Entry 7SMQ (electron microscopy, 2.74 A resolution); this record covers chains A and E of the 5 polymer chains in the assembly.

Chain A:
Name: Acetylcholine receptor subunit alpha
Organism: Tetronarce californica
UniProt: P02710 (ACHA_TETCF); residues 1-437 here correspond to UniProt positions 25-461 (UniProt number = residue number + 24)
Chain sequence (437 residues; row label = number of the first residue in the row):
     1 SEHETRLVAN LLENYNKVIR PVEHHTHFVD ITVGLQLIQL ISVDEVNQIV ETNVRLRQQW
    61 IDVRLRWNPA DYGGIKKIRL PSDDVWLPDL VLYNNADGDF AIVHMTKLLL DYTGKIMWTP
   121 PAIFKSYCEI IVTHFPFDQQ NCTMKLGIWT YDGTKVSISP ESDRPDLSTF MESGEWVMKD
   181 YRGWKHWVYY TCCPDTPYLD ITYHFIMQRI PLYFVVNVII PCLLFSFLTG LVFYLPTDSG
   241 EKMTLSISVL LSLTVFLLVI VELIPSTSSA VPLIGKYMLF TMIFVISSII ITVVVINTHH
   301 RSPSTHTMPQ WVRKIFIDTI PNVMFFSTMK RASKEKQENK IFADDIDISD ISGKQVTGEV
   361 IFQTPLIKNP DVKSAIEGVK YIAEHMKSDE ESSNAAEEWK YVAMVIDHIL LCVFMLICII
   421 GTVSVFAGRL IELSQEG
Disordered / not traced: 332-369, 434-437
Cystine bridges: Cys128-Cys142, Cys192-Cys193
Covalently attached groups: glycan linked to Asn141
What the authors report for this chain:
  - binding site for cholesterol: Arg301, Phe316
  - mutagenesis - F233A (3-fold), F233A/F414A (7-fold): increased signaling in response to agonist
  - mutagenesis - F284A: unchanged signaling in response to agonist

Chain E:
Name: Acetylcholine receptor subunit gamma
Organism: Tetronarce californica
UniProt: P02714 (ACHG_TETCF); residues 1-489 here correspond to UniProt positions 18-506 (UniProt number = residue number + 17)
Chain sequence (489 residues; each row starts with the number of its first residue):
     1 ENEEGRLIEK LLGDYDKRII PAKTLDHIID VTLKLTLTNL ISLNEKEEAL TTNVWIEIQW
    61 NDYRLSWNTS EYEGIDLVRI PSELLWLPDV VLENNVDGQF EVAYYANVLV YNDGSMYWLP
   121 PAIYRSTCPI AVTYFPFDWQ NCSLVFRSQT YNAHEVNLQL SAEEGEAVEW IHIDPEDFTE
   181 NGEWTIRHRP AKKNYNWQLT KDDTDFQEII FFLIIQRKPL FYIINIIAPC VLISSLVVLV
   241 YFLPAQAGGQ KCTLSISVLL AQTIFLFLIA QKVPETSLNV PLIGKYLIFV MFVSMLIVMN
   301 CVIVLNVSLR TPNTHSLSEK IKHLFLGFLP KYLGMQLEPS EETPEKPQPR RRSSFGIMIK
   361 AEEYILKKPR SELMFEEQKD RHGLKRVNKM TSDIDIGTTV DLYKDLANFA PEIKSCVEAC
   421 NFIAKSTKEQ NDSGSENENW VLIGKVIDKA CFWIALLLFS IGTLAIFLTG HFNQVPEFPF
   481 PGDPRKYVP
Disordered / not traced: 330-409
Cystine bridges: Cys128-Cys142
Covalently attached groups: N-acetylglucosamine (NAG) linked to Asn68, Asn141

Interface between chain A and chain E:
Contacting residue pairs (99; chain A residue first):
  Ser1(A) with Ile19(E); Ile20(E), hydrogen bond (backbone-backbone); Ala22(E), hydrogen bond (backbone-backbone); Tyr63(E), hydrogen bond (backbone-side chain)
  Glu2(A) with Tyr63(E)
  Glu4(A) with Ile19(E)
  Thr5(A) with Ile19(E)
  Val8(A) with Arg18(E); Ile19(E), hydrophobic
  Gln39(A) with Thr127(E)
  Ile41(A) with Val96(E)
  Arg55(A) with Glu93(E), salt bridge; Asp205(E), salt bridge
  Gly73(A) with Leu25(E)
  Gly74(A) with Leu25(E)
  Arg79(A) with Thr150(E), hydrogen bond (side chain-backbone); Tyr151(E); Asn152(E); Glu155(E), salt bridge
  Pro81(A) with Arg18(E)
  Asp84(A) with Arg18(E), salt bridge
  His104(A) with Gly98(E), hydrogen bond (side chain-backbone)
  Thr106(A) with Gln149(E)
  Lys107(A) with Arg18(E); Thr150(E); Tyr151(E), hydrogen bond
  Pro121(A) with Phe100(E), hydrophobic
  Gly174(A) with Thr276(E); Ser277(E), hydrogen bond (backbone-backbone); Leu278(E)
  Glu175(A) with Glu275(E); Thr276(E)
  Ile210(A) with Ser277(E), hydrogen bond (backbone-side chain)
  Leu212(A) with Ser277(E); Asn279(E); Val280(E), hydrophobic
  Tyr213(A) with Pro274(E); Glu275(E); Ser277(E)
  Val216(A) with Val280(E), hydrophobic; Ile288(E), hydrophobic
  Ile220(A) with Ile288(E), hydrophobic
  Pro221(A) with Leu266(E), hydrophobic
  Leu224(A) with Met291(E); Phe292(E)
  Phe225(A) with Leu259(E), hydrophobic; Thr263(E)
  Phe227(A) with Met295(E), hydrophobic
  Leu228(A) with Leu259(E), hydrophobic; Met295(E), hydrophobic; Val298(E), hydrophobic
  Leu231(A) with Val298(E), hydrophobic; Met299(E), hydrophobic; Val302(E), hydrophobic
  Tyr234(A) with Val302(E); Asn306(E), hydrogen bond (backbone-side chain); Arg310(E), hydrogen bond
  Leu235(A) with Cys252(E), hydrophobic; Val302(E); Leu305(E), hydrophobic
  Pro236(A) with Leu305(E); Asn306(E); Leu309(E), hydrophobic
  Asp238(A) with Ala247(E)
  Ser239(A) with Leu309(E)
  Glu241(A) with Gln250(E); Lys251(E); Cys252(E), hydrogen bond (side chain-backbone); Thr253(E), hydrogen bond (side chain-backbone); Leu305(E)
  Thr244(A) with Thr253(E)
  Leu245(A) with Ile256(E), hydrophobic
  Ser248(A) with Ile256(E)
  Val249(A) with Ile256(E), hydrophobic
  Ser252(A) with Leu260(E); Thr263(E)
  Val255(A) with Leu260(E), hydrophobic
  Phe256(A) with Leu266(E), hydrophobic
  Val259(A) with Phe267(E), hydrophobic
  Glu262(A) with Phe267(E); Ala270(E); Gln271(E), hydrogen bond
  Thr328(A) with His315(E)
  Met329(A) with Thr314(E); His315(E)
  Lys330(A) with Thr314(E), hydrogen bond (backbone-backbone); Ser316(E)
  Val379(A) with Ala419(E), hydrophobic
  Lys380(A) with Ser415(E)
  Ile382(A) with Ile423(E), hydrophobic
  Ala383(A) with Ala419(E), hydrophobic; Phe422(E)
  Met386(A) with Phe422(E), hydrophobic; Ile423(E), hydrophobic
  Lys387(A) with Phe422(E)
  Glu390(A) with Ser426(E), hydrogen bond; Glu429(E)
  Glu397(A) with Asn313(E), hydrogen bond
  Met404(A) with Thr314(E)
Also at the interface, not in a pair above, chain A (71 interface residues in all): Leu12, Asn53, Ile75, Leu80, Ile123, Met171, Ser173, Gly240, Leu251, Leu258, Leu263, Ile376, Tyr401, His408
Also at the interface, not in a pair above, chain E (77 interface residues in all): Asp16, Lys17, Pro21, Lys23, Glu48, Trp86, Asp89, Asn94, Asn95, Asp97, Arg147, Thr204, Ile264, Val273, Ile303, Pro312, Glu412, Cys416, Cys420

In short:
Chain A and chain E form an interface of 71 and 77 residues respectively, with 16 hydrogen bonds and 4 salt
bridges. Polar pairs include Arg55(A)-Glu93(E), Arg55(A)-Asp205(E) and Arg79(A)-Glu155(E). The paper reports a
binding site for cholesterol at Arg301(A) and Phe316(A); F233A and F233A/F414A of chain A increase signaling
in response to agonist.
Here chain A is Acetylcholine receptor subunit alpha and chain E is Acetylcholine receptor subunit gamma, both
from Tetronarce californica. Entry 7SMQ (Cryo-EM structure of Torpedo acetylcholine receptor in apo form with
added cholesterol) was determined by electron microscopy (same publication as 7SMM, 7SMR, 7SMS and 7SMT).
